3QQO - chains A and F of the 6 polymer chains in the assembly; structure by X-ray diffraction, 2.90 A resolution.

# Chain A
Name: Hemagglutinin
Organism: Influenza A virus
Notes: fragment: HA1 chain
UniProtKB: C7S226 (C7S226_I57A0); the construct lacks a stretch of the UniProt sequence and is renumbered around it, so the offset changes along the chain: 10-53 = UniProt 15-58; 54-81 = UniProt 60-87; 82-95 = UniProt 89-102; 96-116 = UniProt 104-124; 3 more segments
Sequence (327 residues; row label = number of the first residue in the row; note: 1 number in that range is skipped by the numbering (no residue carries it; nothing is unmodelled there); a row labelled like 116A-116C holds insertion residues (116A, then the next letters in order)):
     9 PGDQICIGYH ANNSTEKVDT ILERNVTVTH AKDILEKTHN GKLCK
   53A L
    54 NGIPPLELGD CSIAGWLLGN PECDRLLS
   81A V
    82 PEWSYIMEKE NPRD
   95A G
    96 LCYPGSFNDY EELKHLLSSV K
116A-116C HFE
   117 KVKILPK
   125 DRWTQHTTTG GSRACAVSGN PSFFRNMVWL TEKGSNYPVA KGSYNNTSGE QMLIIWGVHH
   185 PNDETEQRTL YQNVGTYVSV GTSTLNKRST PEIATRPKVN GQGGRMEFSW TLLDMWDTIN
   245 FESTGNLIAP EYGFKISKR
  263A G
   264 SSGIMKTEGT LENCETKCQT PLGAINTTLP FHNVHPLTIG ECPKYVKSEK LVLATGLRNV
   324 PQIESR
Not modelled in the structure: 325-329
Sequence notes: expression tag (9)
Disulfide bonds: Cys52-Cys277, Cys64-Cys76, Cys97-Cys139, Cys281-Cys305
Covalent attachments: N-acetylglucosamine (NAG) linked to Asn21, Asn169
Reported in the primary citation:
  - contacts within the chain: His116A-Glu174 (hydrogen bond)
  - conformationally variable residues (side-chain flip): Glu174, Arg263

# Chain F
Name: Hemagglutinin
Organism: Influenza A virus
Notes: fragment: HA2 chain ectodomain
UniProtKB: C7S226 (C7S226_I57A0); residues 1-174 here correspond to UniProt positions 341-514 (UniProt number = residue number + 340)
Sequence (174 residues; row label = number of the first residue in the row):
     1 GLFGAIAGFI EGGWQGMVDG WYGYHHSNDQ GSGYAADKES TQKAFDGITN KVNSVIEKMN
    61 TQFEAVGKEF SNLERRLENL NKKMEDGFLD VWTYNAELLV LMENEHTLDF HDSNVKNLYD
   121 KVRMQLRDNV KELGNGCFEF YHKCDDECMN SVKNGTYDYP KYEEESKLNR NEIK
Not modelled in the structure: 173-174
Sequence notes: engineered mutation His106 (Arg446 in C7S226)
Disulfide bonds: Cys144-Cys148
Reported in the primary citation:
  - self-association interface (contacts with another copy of this molecule); pairs are residue here / residue on that copy: Glu69-Asn79

# Interface between chain A and chain F
Residue-residue contacts - 8 pairs, chain A then chain F:
  Asp104(A) - Leu73(F)
  Glu106(A) - Arg76(F)
  Glu107(A) - Leu73(F)
  Glu107(A) - Glu74(F)  hydrogen bond (side chain-backbone)
  Glu107(A) - Arg75(F)  hydrogen bond (side chain-backbone)
  Glu107(A) - Arg76(F)  salt bridge
  His110(A) - Arg75(F)
  Lys307(A) - Asp90(F)  salt bridge
Also at the interface, not in a pair above, chain A (6 interface residues in all): Trp234
Also at the interface, not in a pair above, chain F (7 interface residues in all): Asn72, Asn79

# Summary
The interface between chain A and chain F involves 6 residues on one side and 7 on the other, with 2 hydrogen
bonds and 2 salt bridges. Among the polar pairs are Glu107(A)-Arg76(F), Lys307(A)-Asp90(F) and
Glu107(A)-Glu74(F). The paper reports conformational variability at Glu174(A) and Arg263(A); a
self-association interface involving Glu69(F).
Here chain A is Hemagglutinin and chain F is Hemagglutinin, both from Influenza A virus. Entry 3QQO (Crystal
structure of HA2 R106H mutant of H2 hemagglutinin, acidic pH form) was determined by X-ray diffraction,
deposited together with 3QQB, 3QQE and 3QQI.
